7USC - chains A and B of the 5 polymer chains in the assembly; structure by electron microscopy, 3.00 A resolution.

[Chain A]
Molecule: Cytoplasmic FMR1-interacting protein 1
Source organism: Homo sapiens
UniProtKB: Q7L576 (CYFP1_HUMAN); residues 1-1253 here = UniProt positions 1-1253
Sequence (1253 residues; each row starts with the number of its first residue):
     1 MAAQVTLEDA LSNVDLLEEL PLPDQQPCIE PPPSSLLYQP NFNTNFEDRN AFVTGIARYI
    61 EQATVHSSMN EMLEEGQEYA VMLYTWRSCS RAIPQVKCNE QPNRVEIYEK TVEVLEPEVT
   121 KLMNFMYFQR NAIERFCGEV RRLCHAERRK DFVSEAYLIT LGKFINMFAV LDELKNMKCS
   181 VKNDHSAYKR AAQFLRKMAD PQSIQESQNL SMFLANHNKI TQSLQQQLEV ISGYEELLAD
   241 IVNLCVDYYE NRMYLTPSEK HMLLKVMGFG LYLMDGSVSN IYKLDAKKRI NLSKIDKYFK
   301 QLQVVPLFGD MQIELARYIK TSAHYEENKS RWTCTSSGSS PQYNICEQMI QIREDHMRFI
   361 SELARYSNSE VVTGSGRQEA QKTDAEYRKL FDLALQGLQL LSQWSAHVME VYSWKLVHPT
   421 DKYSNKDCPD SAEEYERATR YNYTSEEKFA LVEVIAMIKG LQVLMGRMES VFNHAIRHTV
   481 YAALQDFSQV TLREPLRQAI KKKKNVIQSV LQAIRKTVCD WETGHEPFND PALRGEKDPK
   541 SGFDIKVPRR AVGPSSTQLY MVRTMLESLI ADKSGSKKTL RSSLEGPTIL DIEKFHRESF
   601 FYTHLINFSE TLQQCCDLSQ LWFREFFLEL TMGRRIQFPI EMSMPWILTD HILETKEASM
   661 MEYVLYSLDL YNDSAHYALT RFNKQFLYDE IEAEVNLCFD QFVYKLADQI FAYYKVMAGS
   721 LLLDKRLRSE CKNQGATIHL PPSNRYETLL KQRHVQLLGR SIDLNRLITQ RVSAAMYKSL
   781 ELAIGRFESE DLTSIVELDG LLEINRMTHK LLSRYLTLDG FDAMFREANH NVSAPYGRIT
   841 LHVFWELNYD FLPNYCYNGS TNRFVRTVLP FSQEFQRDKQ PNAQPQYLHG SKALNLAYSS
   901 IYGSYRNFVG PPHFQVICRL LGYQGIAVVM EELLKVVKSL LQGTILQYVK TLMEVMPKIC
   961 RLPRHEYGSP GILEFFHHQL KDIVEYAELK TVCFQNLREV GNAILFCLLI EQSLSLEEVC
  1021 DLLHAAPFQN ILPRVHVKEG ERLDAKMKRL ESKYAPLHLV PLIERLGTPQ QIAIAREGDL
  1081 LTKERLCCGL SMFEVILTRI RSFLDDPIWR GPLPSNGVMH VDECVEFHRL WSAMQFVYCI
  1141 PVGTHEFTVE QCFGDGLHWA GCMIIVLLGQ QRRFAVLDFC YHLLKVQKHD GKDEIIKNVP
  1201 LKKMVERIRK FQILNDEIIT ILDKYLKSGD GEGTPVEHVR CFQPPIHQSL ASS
Unresolved in the structure: 1-4, 27-56, 338-340, 368-379, 540-541, 575-577, 1228-1238, 1249-1253
Curated features (UniProtKB/Swiss-Prot):
  - modified residue: Ser583 (Phosphoserine), Thr1234 (Phosphothreonine)
  - natural variant: Gly820 (G820D; G820S)
  - mutagenesis: Cys179 (C179R: Reduced interaction with RAC1), Arg190 (R190D: Reduced interaction with RAC1), Glu434 (E434K: Reduced interaction with RAC1; when associated with A-626), Phe626 (F626A: Reduced interaction with RAC1; when associated with K-434), Met632 (M632D: Reduced interaction with RAC1), Leu697 (L697D: Constitutive induction of the formation of actin filaments; when associated with D-704), Tyr704 (Y704D: Constitutive induction of the formation of actin filaments; when associated with D-697), Leu841 (L841A: Constitutive induction of the formation of actin filaments; when associated with 844-A-A-845), Phe844 to Trp845 (Constitutive induction of the formation of actin filaments; when associated with A-841)
Reported in the primary citation:
  - disease-associated variants - Y108H: increased signaling
  - mutagenesis - Y108A: decreased signaling
  - disease-associated variants - R87C: increased binding to GST-Rac1

[Chain B]
Molecule: Nck-associated protein 1
Source organism: Homo sapiens
UniProtKB: Q9Y2A7 (NCKP1_HUMAN); residue numbers follow UniProt; this construct covers 1-1128
Sequence (1128 residues; each row starts with the number of its first residue):
     1 MSRSVLQPSQ QKLAEKLTIL NDRGVGMLTR LYNIKKACGD PKAKPSYLID KNLESAVKFI
    61 VRKFPAVETR NNNQQLAQLQ KEKSEILKNL ALYYFTFVDV MEFKDHVCEL LNTIDVCQVF
   121 FDITVNFDLT KNYLDLIITY TTLMILLSRI EERKAIIGLY NYAHEMTHGA SDREYPRLGQ
   181 MIVDYENPLK KMMEEFVPHS KSLSDALISL QMVYPRRNLS ADQWRNAQLL SLISAPSTML
   241 NPAQSDTMPC EYLSLDAMEK WIIFGFILCH GILNTDATAL NLWKLALQSS SCLSLFRDEV
   301 FHIHKAAEDL FVNIRGYNKR INDIRECKEA AVSHAGSMHR ERRKFLRSAL KELATVLSDQ
   361 PGLLGPKALF VFMALSFARD EIIWLLRHAD NMPKKSADDF IDKHIAELIF YMEELRAHVR
   421 KYGPVMQRYY VQYLSGFDAV VLNELVQNLS VCPEDESIIM SSFVNTMTSL SVKQVEDGEV
   481 FDFRGMRLDW FRLQAYTSVS KASLGLADHR ELGKMMNTII FHTKMVDSLV EMLVETSDLS
   541 IFCFYSRAFE KMFQQCLELP SQSRYSIAFP LLCTHFMSCT HELCPEERHH IGDRSLSLCN
   601 MFLDEMAKQA RNLITDICTE QCTLSDQLLP KHCAKTISQA VNKKSKKQTG KKGEPEREKP
   661 GVESMRKNRL VVTNLDKLHT ALSELCFSIN YVPNMVVWEH TFTPREYLTS HLEIRFTKSI
   721 VGMTMYNQAT QEIAKPSELL TSVRAYMTVL QSIENYVQID ITRVFNNVLL QQTQHLDSHG
   781 EPTITSLYTN WYLETLLRQV SNGHIAYFPA MKAFVNLPTE NELTFNAEEY SDISEMRSLS
   841 ELLGPYGMKF LSESLMWHIS SQVAELKKLV VENVDVLTQM RTSFDKPDQM AALFKRLSSV
   901 DSVLKRMTII GVILSFRSLA QEALRDVLSY HIPFLVSSIE DFKDHIPRET DMKVAMNVYE
   961 LSSAAGLPCE IDPALVVALS SQKSENISPE EEYKIACLLM VFVAVSLPTL ASNVMSQYSP
  1021 AIEGHCNNIH CLAKAINQIA AALFTIHKGS IEDRLKEFLA LASSSLLKIG QETDKTTTRN
  1081 RESVYLLLDM IVQESPFLTM DLLESCFPYV LLRNAYHAVY KQSVTSSA
Unresolved in the structure: 1-8, 393-398, 644-657, 982-987, 1122-1128
Curated features (UniProtKB/Swiss-Prot):
  - modified residue: Ser2 (N-acetylserine)
  - natural variant: Glu1094 to Ala1128 (deletion: Found in a patient with intellectual disability; uncertain significance)

[Chain A / chain B interface]
Contacting residue pairs (197):
  Pro23(A) - Asp1101(B)
  Asp24(A) - Asp1101(B)  hydrogen bond (backbone-side chain)
  Gln25(A) - Asp1101(B)
  Gln26(A) - Asp1101(B)  hydrogen bond (backbone-side chain)
  Gln26(A) - Glu1104(B)
  Arg353(A) - His1117(B)
  His356(A) - Asn1114(B)
  Met357(A) - Gly1070(B)
  Met357(A) - Arg1081(B)
  Met357(A) - Glu1082(B)
  Ile360(A) - Val1110(B)  hydrophobic
  Ile360(A) - Leu1111(B)  hydrophobic
  Ser361(A) - Leu1067(B)
  Ser361(A) - Gly1070(B)
  Ser361(A) - Gln1071(B)
  Glu362(A) - Gln1071(B)
  Ala364(A) - Leu1067(B)  hydrophobic
  Ala364(A) - Pro1108(B)  hydrophobic
  Arg365(A) - Pro887(B)
  Glu453(A) - His1117(B)  salt bridge
  Ala456(A) - Arg1113(B)
  Met457(A) - Arg1113(B)
  Met457(A) - Asn1114(B)
  Leu464(A) - Val1110(B)  hydrophobic
  Arg467(A) - Glu1104(B)  salt bridge
  Ala658(A) - Tyr1120(B)  hydrophobic
  Ser659(A) - His1117(B)
  Met660(A) - His1117(B)
  Glu662(A) - Tyr1109(B)  hydrogen bond
  Glu662(A) - Tyr1116(B)
  Tyr663(A) - Arg1113(B)
  Tyr663(A) - Asn1114(B)
  Tyr663(A) - His1117(B)
  Tyr666(A) - Arg1113(B)  hydrogen bond
  Leu721(A) - Ala810(B)
  Leu721(A) - Met811(B)
  Leu721(A) - Asp832(B)
  Asp724(A) - Pro630(B)
  Asp724(A) - Lys631(B)
  Lys725(A) - Glu828(B)
  Lys725(A) - Asp832(B)  salt bridge
  Arg726(A) - Lys631(B)
  Arg726(A) - Glu829(B)  salt bridge
  Leu727(A) - Pro630(B)
  Leu727(A) - Cys633(B)
  Leu727(A) - Ala634(B)
  Leu727(A) - Ile637(B)  hydrophobic
  Glu730(A) - Ala634(B)
  Gln734(A) - Ala634(B)
  Gln734(A) - Lys635(B)  hydrogen bond
  Gln734(A) - Ser638(B)  hydrogen bond
  Gly735(A) - Asn642(B)
  Ala736(A) - Ser638(B)
  Ser743(A) - Pro1020(B)  hydrogen bond (side chain-backbone)
  Ser743(A) - Tyr1120(B)
  Arg745(A) - Tyr1116(B)
  Arg745(A) - Tyr1120(B)
  Thr748(A) - Tyr1109(B)
  Met807(A) - Arg837(B)
  Asn858(A) - Ser664(B)  hydrogen bond (side chain-backbone)
  Asn858(A) - Arg666(B)
  Gly859(A) - His679(B)
  Ser860(A) - Leu675(B)  hydrogen bond (side chain-backbone)
  Ser860(A) - Asp676(B)  hydrogen bond (side chain-backbone)
  Thr861(A) - Gln621(B)
  Thr861(A) - Ser664(B)  hydrogen bond
  Thr861(A) - Leu675(B)
  Arg863(A) - Leu624(B)
  Arg863(A) - Leu628(B)
  Arg863(A) - Gly661(B)
  Arg863(A) - Glu663(B)  salt bridge
  Arg863(A) - Ser664(B)
  Val865(A) - Gly661(B)
  Arg866(A) - Met665(B)
  Leu896(A) - Ala640(B)  hydrophobic
  Leu896(A) - Val641(B)  hydrophobic
  Ser900(A) - Cys633(B)
  Ser900(A) - Thr636(B)
  Ser900(A) - Ile637(B)
  Gly903(A) - Lys659(B)  hydrogen bond (backbone-side chain)
  Ser904(A) - Leu628(B)
  Ser904(A) - Pro660(B)
  Tyr905(A) - Leu628(B)
  Asn907(A) - Lys659(B)
  Asn907(A) - Pro660(B)  hydrogen bond (side chain-backbone)
  Phe908(A) - Leu628(B)  hydrophobic
  Arg919(A) - Tyr930(B)  hydrogen bond
  Arg964(A) - Asn226(B)  hydrogen bond (side chain-backbone)
  Arg964(A) - Gln228(B)  hydrogen bond
  His965(A) - Arg225(B)
  Glu966(A) - Arg225(B)
  Gln1012(A) - Gln751(B)
  Gln1012(A) - Asn755(B)  hydrogen bond
  Ser1015(A) - Gln751(B)
  Leu1016(A) - Thr748(B)
  Leu1016(A) - Gln751(B)
  Leu1016(A) - Phe765(B)  hydrophobic
  Val1019(A) - Phe765(B)  hydrophobic
  Cys1020(A) - Met747(B)  hydrophobic
  Asp1021(A) - His931(B)  salt bridge
  Asp1021(A) - Ile932(B)
  Leu1023(A) - Leu769(B)  hydrophobic
  Leu1023(A) - Leu770(B)  hydrophobic
  His1024(A) - Ser840(B)
  His1024(A) - Glu841(B)  salt bridge
  His1024(A) - His931(B)
  Ala1025(A) - Ile932(B)  hydrophobic
  Ala1025(A) - Leu935(B)  hydrophobic
  Pro1027(A) - Pro845(B)  hydrophobic
  Pro1027(A) - Tyr846(B)
  Phe1028(A) - Pro845(B)  hydrophobic
  Ile1031(A) - Leu770(B)
  Ile1031(A) - Tyr846(B)
  Pro1033(A) - Leu770(B)
  Pro1033(A) - Gln774(B)
  Arg1034(A) - Ser778(B)
  His1036(A) - Asp777(B)
  His1036(A) - Ser778(B)
  His1036(A) - Gly780(B)
  Tyr1054(A) - Gln774(B)  hydrogen bond
  Tyr1054(A) - Tyr846(B)  hydrophobic
  Pro1056(A) - Glu960(B)
  Pro1056(A) - Leu961(B)
  Leu1057(A) - Glu960(B)
  Leu1057(A) - Leu961(B)
  Leu1057(A) - Ala964(B)  hydrophobic
  Leu1059(A) - Ile939(B)  hydrophobic
  Leu1059(A) - Leu961(B)  hydrophobic
  Leu1062(A) - Phe942(B)  hydrophobic
  Ile1063(A) - Ser938(B)
  Leu1066(A) - Phe942(B)  hydrophobic
  Gly1067(A) - Phe942(B)
  Gln1071(A) - Asp941(B)
  Gln1071(A) - Phe942(B)
  Ala1075(A) - Ser938(B)
  Thr1082(A) - Phe934(B)
  Thr1082(A) - Leu935(B)
  Cys1087(A) - Thr762(B)
  Asn1116(A) - Pro236(B)  hydrogen bond (side chain-backbone)
  Asn1116(A) - Leu240(B)
  Val1118(A) - Leu240(B)  hydrophobic
  Val1118(A) - Gln360(B)
  Val1118(A) - Leu363(B)  hydrophobic
  Met1119(A) - Asp359(B)
  Met1119(A) - Gln360(B)
  Val1121(A) - Ile233(B)  hydrophobic
  Val1121(A) - Pro236(B)  hydrophobic
  Asp1122(A) - Pro236(B)
  Thr1148(A) - Lys667(B)  hydrogen bond (side chain-backbone)
  Glu1150(A) - Arg666(B)
  Glu1150(A) - Lys667(B)
  Glu1150(A) - Asn668(B)
  Glu1150(A) - Arg669(B)  hydrogen bond (side chain-backbone)
  Gln1151(A) - Arg666(B)
  Gln1151(A) - Lys667(B)
  Asp1155(A) - Arg669(B)  salt bridge
  Arg1172(A) - Thr355(B)
  Arg1172(A) - Ser358(B)
  Arg1172(A) - Asp359(B)  salt bridge
  Arg1173(A) - Asp359(B)  salt bridge
  Val1176(A) - Glu352(B)
  Val1176(A) - Thr355(B)
  His1189(A) - Arg225(B)
  Arg1207(A) - Asn668(B)  hydrogen bond
  Lys1210(A) - Arg669(B)
  Lys1210(A) - Leu670(B)
  Phe1211(A) - Arg669(B)
  Leu1214(A) - Arg669(B)
  Glu1217(A) - His679(B)  salt bridge
  Glu1217(A) - Ser683(B)
  Glu1217(A) - Tyr756(B)  hydrogen bond
  Thr1220(A) - Arg564(B)
  Thr1220(A) - Phe687(B)
  Ile1221(A) - Asn755(B)
  Lys1224(A) - Glu754(B)  hydrogen bond (side chain-backbone)
  Lys1224(A) - Asn755(B)
  Lys1224(A) - Val757(B)
  Lys1224(A) - Gln758(B)
  Tyr1225(A) - Asn755(B)  hydrogen bond
  Val1239(A) - Pro361(B)  hydrophobic
  Val1239(A) - Gly362(B)
  Arg1240(A) - Gln360(B)  hydrogen bond
  Arg1240(A) - Gly362(B)
  Phe1242(A) - Leu240(B)  hydrophobic
  Phe1242(A) - Gly362(B)
  Phe1242(A) - Leu363(B)  hydrophobic
  Phe1242(A) - Tyr429(B)
  Gln1243(A) - Tyr429(B)
  Gln1243(A) - Gln432(B)
  Pro1244(A) - Tyr429(B)
  Pro1244(A) - Gln432(B)
  Pro1244(A) - Tyr433(B)  hydrophobic
  Pro1245(A) - Tyr433(B)
  His1247(A) - Phe437(B)
  His1247(A) - Val440(B)
  His1247(A) - Val441(B)
  His1247(A) - Glu444(B)  salt bridge
Other interface residues (no listed pair), chain A (144 interface residues in all): Leu22, Arg358, Gly460, Tyr713, Leu722, Leu723, Cys731, Asn744, Lys751, Glu803, Arg806, Lys810, Ala897, Ile901, Pro911, Leu1008, Ala1026, Leu1032, Val1035, Gly1078, Asp1079, Leu1081, Arg1085, Gly1154, His1158, Leu1177, Lys1185, Lys1203, Glu1206, Arg1209, Ile1213, Asp1216, Cys1241, Ile1246
Other interface residues (no listed pair), chain B (145 interface residues in all): Ser237, Met239, Pro242, Ser348, Val356, Pro366, Tyr422, Val425, Arg428, Ser561, Gln627, Val672, Thr680, Asn690, Lys735, Ser752, Asn766, Gln771, His779, Lys812, Ile833, Ser834, Gly844, Lys849, Asp926, Val927, Leu928, Val954, Asn957, Val958, Ala965, Glu1023, Tyr1085, Asp1089, Gln1093, Met1100, Lys1121

[Summary]
Chain A and chain B form an interface of 144 and 145 residues respectively; the contacts include 26 hydrogen
bonds and 12 salt bridges. Polar pairs include Glu453(A)-His1117(B), Arg467(A)-Glu1104(B) and
Lys725(A)-Asp832(B). Curated annotation (UniProt) lists 10 mutagenesis sites on chain A. From the paper: Y108H
of chain A increases signaling; Y108A of chain A reduces signaling.
Chain A is Cytoplasmic FMR1-interacting protein 1 and chain B is Nck-associated protein 1, both from Homo
sapiens; the structure, Cryo-EM structure of WAVE Regulatory Complex, was determined by electron microscopy.
